PDB entry 9B2S | electron microscopy, 3.01 A resolution | chains C and J of the 11 polymer chains in the assembly

# Chain C
Name: Histone H2A
Source organism: Xenopus laevis
Reference sequence: Q6AZJ8 (Q6AZJ8_XENLA); residues 0-129 here correspond to UniProt positions 1-130 (UniProt number = residue number + 1)
Sequence (130 residues; row label = number of the first residue in the row; numbering starts at 0):
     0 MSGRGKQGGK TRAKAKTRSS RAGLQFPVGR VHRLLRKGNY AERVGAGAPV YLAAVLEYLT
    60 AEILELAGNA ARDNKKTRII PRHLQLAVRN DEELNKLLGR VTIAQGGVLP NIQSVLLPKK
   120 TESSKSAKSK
Disordered / not traced: 0-8, 119-129

# Chain J
Molecule: 601 DNA
Source organism: synthetic construct
Sequence (185 nucleotides; each row starts with the number of its first residue; numbers below 1 keep their minus sign (DG-92 is residue -92)):
   -92 GTCGCTGTTC GCGACCGGCA ATCGATGTAT ATATCTGACA CGTGCCTGGA GACTAGGGAG
   -32 TAATCCCCTT GGCGGTTAAA ACGCGGGGGA CAGCGCGTAC GTGCGTTTAA GCGGTGCTAG
    28 AGCTGTCTAC GACCAATTGA GCGGCCTCGG CACCGGGATT CTGATGGGCG GCCGCGTATA
    88 GGGTC
Disordered / not traced: -92 to -79, 79-92

# Interface between chain C and chain J
Pairs across the interface - 11 pairs, chain C then chain J:
  Arg11(C) - DA43(J)  hydrogen bond to the base
  Arg11(C) - DT44(J)  hydrogen bond to the base
  Arg29(C) - DC49(J)  salt bridge to the phosphate
  Arg42(C) - DG38(J)  sugar contact
  Arg42(C) - DA39(J)  phosphate contact
  Val43(C) - DG38(J)  sugar contact
  Val43(C) - DA39(J)  hydrogen bond to the phosphate
  Gly44(C) - DG38(J)  phosphate contact
  Ala45(C) - DG38(J)  phosphate contact
  Thr76(C) - DA59(J)  hydrogen bond to the phosphate
  Arg77(C) - DA59(J)  hydrogen bond to the phosphate
Interface residues without a listed pair, chain C (10 interface residues in all): Glu41, Lys75
Interface residues without a listed pair, chain J (9 interface residues in all): DG48, DC58, DC60

# In short
Chain C and chain J form an interface of 10 and 9 residues respectively, with 5 hydrogen bonds and 1 salt
bridge. Polar pairs include Arg11(C)-DA43(J), Arg11(C)-DT44(J) and Val43(C)-DA39(J).
Here chain C is Histone H2A (Xenopus laevis) and chain J is 601 DNA (synthetic construct). Entry 9B2S (Haspin
bound to nucleosome in position 1) was determined by electron microscopy together with 9B2T and 9B2U from the
same study.
